PDB entry 4V2R | X-ray diffraction, 2.20 A resolution | chains A and B

Chain A (and B):
Name: Phenylalanine aminomutase (L-beta-PHENYLALANINE forming)
From: Taxus wallichiana VAR. chinensis
Notes: EC 5.4.3.10, 4.3.1.24; chain B of this document is another copy of the same molecule, construct and numbering; everything in this record applies to it too
UniProtKB: Q68G84 (PAM_TAXWC); aligned to UniProt positions 1-687 over residues 1-687
Sequence (705 residues; row label = number of the first residue in the row; note: 2 numbers in that range are skipped by the numbering (no residue carries them; nothing is unmodelled there); numbers below 1 keep their minus sign (Met-19 is residue -19)):
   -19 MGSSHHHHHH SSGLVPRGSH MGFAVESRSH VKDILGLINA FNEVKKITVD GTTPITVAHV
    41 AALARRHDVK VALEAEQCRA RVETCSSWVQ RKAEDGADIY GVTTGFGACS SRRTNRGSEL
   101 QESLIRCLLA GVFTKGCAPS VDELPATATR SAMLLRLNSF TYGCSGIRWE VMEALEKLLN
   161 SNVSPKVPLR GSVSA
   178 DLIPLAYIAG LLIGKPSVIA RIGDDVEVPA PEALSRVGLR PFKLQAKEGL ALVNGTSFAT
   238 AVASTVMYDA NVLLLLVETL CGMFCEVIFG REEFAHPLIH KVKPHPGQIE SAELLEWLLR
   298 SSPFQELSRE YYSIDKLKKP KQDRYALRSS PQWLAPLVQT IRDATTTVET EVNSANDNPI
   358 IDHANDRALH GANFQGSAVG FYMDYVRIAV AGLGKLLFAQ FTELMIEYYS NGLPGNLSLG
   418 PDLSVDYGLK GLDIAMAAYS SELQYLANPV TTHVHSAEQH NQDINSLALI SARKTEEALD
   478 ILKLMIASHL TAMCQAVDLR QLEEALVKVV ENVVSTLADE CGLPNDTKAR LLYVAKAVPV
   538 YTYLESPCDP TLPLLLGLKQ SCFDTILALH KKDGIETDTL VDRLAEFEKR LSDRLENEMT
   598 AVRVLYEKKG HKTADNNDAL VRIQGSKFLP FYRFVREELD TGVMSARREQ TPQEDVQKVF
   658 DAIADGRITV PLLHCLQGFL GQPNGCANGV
Unresolved in the structure: -19 to 8, 76-98, 115-121, 201-204, 314-315, 568-572, 606-617, 677-687 (chain B: -19 to 8, 71-99, 115-121, 201-203, 314-315, 568-573, 608-609, 678-687)
Covalently attached groups: covalent link Ala175-Asp178
Modified positions: Ala175 ({2-[(1S)-1-aminoethyl]-4-methylidene-5-oxo-4,5-dihydro-1H-imidazol-1-yl}acetic acid; MDO)
Construct notes: expression tag (-19 to 0); engineered mutation Gly97 (Leu in Q68G84); chromophore (175, 175, 175)
UniProt features mapped onto this chain:
  - active site: Tyr80 (Proton donor/acceptor)
  - binding site ((E)-cinnamate): Asn231, Gln319, Arg325, Asn355, Lys427, Glu455, Asn458
  - cross-link: Ala175 (5-imidazolinone (Ala-Gly))
From the paper describing this entry:
  - conformationally variable residues (order/disorder transition): Ala77 to Gly97
  - catalytic residues: Tyr80, Arg325 (citing earlier work)
  - mutagenesis - A77T, L97G (2- fold): increased catalytic activity on amination
  - mutagenesis - I79S/L97G, I79S: decreased catalytic activity
  - mutagenesis - A77T/L97G: increased catalytic activity on beta-Phe deamination
  - mutagenesis - A77T/C89T/L97G: increased catalytic activity
  - mutagenesis - A77T/I79S/C89T/L97G: abolished catalytic activity

Chain A / chain B interface:
Pairs across the interface - 157 pairs, chain A then chain B:
  Cys144(A) with Val279(B), hydrophobic
  Ala175(A) with Tyr322(B)
  Glu270(A) with Ala365(B); Leu366(B); His367(B), salt bridge
  Phe271(A) with His367(B)
  His273(A) with Leu366(B)
  Leu275(A) with Asp359(B); Leu366(B), hydrophobic
  Ile276(A) with Leu366(B), hydrophobic; Asn370(B), hydrogen bond (backbone-side chain)
  Val279(A) with Cys144(B), hydrophobic; Ser351(B); Ala352(B), hydrogen bond (backbone-backbone)
  Lys280(A) with Glu348(B), salt bridge; Ser351(B); Asn370(B), hydrogen bond (side chain-backbone); Gln372(B), hydrogen bond (side chain-backbone)
  Pro281(A) with Thr347(B)
  His282(A) with Thr344(B); Thr347(B); Glu348(B), salt bridge; Ala375(B)
  Gln285(A) with Asn370(B), hydrogen bond
  Lys318(A) with His367(B)
  Gln319(A) with Asn355(B), hydrogen bond; His367(B)
  Arg321(A) with His457(B); Asn458(B)
  Tyr322(A) with Ala175(B); Phe371(B); Gln372(B); Asn458(B), hydrogen bond (backbone-backbone); Gln459(B); Asp460(B); Ile461(B)
  Ala323(A) with Asp460(B), hydrogen bond (backbone-side chain)
  Arg325(A) with Asn355(B); His367(B); Gly368(B), hydrogen bond (side chain-backbone); Ala369(B); Phe371(B)
  Ser326(A) with Ala369(B); Gln372(B), hydrogen bond; Ile461(B)
  Gln329(A) with Ala369(B), hydrogen bond (side chain-backbone); Asn370(B), hydrogen bond; Gln372(B); Ser374(B), hydrogen bond (backbone-side chain)
  Trp330(A) with Ser374(B); Val451(B), hydrophobic; Ile461(B), hydrophobic; Asn462(B); Ser463(B)
  Pro333(A) with Ser374(B); Ala375(B), hydrophobic; Phe378(B), hydrophobic
  Leu334(A) with Phe378(B), hydrophobic
  Gln336(A) with Thr344(B); Tyr379(B)
  Thr337(A) with Tyr379(B); Tyr382(B), hydrogen bond
  Asp340(A) with Asp340(B)
  Thr344(A) with His282(B); Gln336(B)
  Thr347(A) with Pro281(B); His282(B)
  Glu348(A) with Lys280(B), salt bridge; His282(B), salt bridge
  Ser351(A) with Val279(B); Lys280(B)
  Ala352(A) with Val279(B), hydrogen bond (backbone-backbone)
  Asn355(A) with Gln319(B), hydrogen bond; Arg325(B)
  Asp359(A) with Leu275(B)
  Arg364(A) with His273(B)
  Ala365(A) with Glu270(B)
  Leu366(A) with Glu270(B); His273(B); Ile276(B), hydrophobic
  His367(A) with Glu270(B), salt bridge; Phe271(B); Lys318(B); Gln319(B)
  Gly368(A) with Ile276(B); Arg325(B), hydrogen bond (backbone-side chain)
  Ala369(A) with Arg325(B); Ser326(B); Gln329(B), hydrogen bond (backbone-side chain)
  Asn370(A) with Ile276(B), hydrogen bond (side chain-backbone); Val279(B); Lys280(B), hydrogen bond (backbone-side chain); Gln285(B), hydrogen bond; Gln329(B), hydrogen bond
  Phe371(A) with Tyr322(B); Arg325(B)
  Gln372(A) with Lys280(B), hydrogen bond (backbone-side chain); Tyr322(B); Ser326(B), hydrogen bond; Gln329(B)
  Ser374(A) with Gln329(B), hydrogen bond (side chain-backbone); Trp330(B), hydrogen bond (side chain-backbone); Pro333(B)
  Ala375(A) with His282(B); Pro333(B), hydrophobic
  Phe378(A) with Trp330(B), hydrophobic; Pro333(B), hydrophobic; Leu334(B), hydrophobic; Ile385(B), hydrophobic
  Tyr379(A) with Pro333(B), hydrophobic; Gln336(B)
  Tyr382(A) with Thr337(B), hydrogen bond; Tyr382(B), hydrophobic; Ile385(B), hydrophobic; Ala386(B)
  Ile385(A) with Phe378(B); Tyr382(B), hydrophobic; Ile385(B), hydrophobic; Thr448(B)
  Ala386(A) with Tyr382(B)
  Gly389(A) with Phe378(B)
  Lys392(A) with Val451(B), hydrogen bond (side chain-backbone)
  Leu393(A) with Ile461(B), hydrophobic
  Ala396(A) with Asp460(B)
  Glu400(A) with Asp460(B)
  Tyr406(A) with Gln456(B); His457(B)
  Gln441(A) with Thr449(B)
  Ala444(A) with Pro446(B); Thr449(B)
  Asn445(A) with Asn445(B); Pro446(B)
  Pro446(A) with Ala444(B); Asn445(B); Pro446(B)
  Thr448(A) with Ile385(B)
  Thr449(A) with Gln441(B); Ala444(B)
  Val451(A) with Trp330(B), hydrophobic; Lys392(B), hydrogen bond (backbone-side chain)
  Gln456(A) with Arg321(B), hydrogen bond (backbone-side chain); Tyr406(B)
  His457(A) with Arg321(B); Tyr406(B)
  Asn458(A) with Arg321(B); Tyr322(B), hydrogen bond (backbone-backbone)
  Gln459(A) with Tyr322(B)
  Asp460(A) with Tyr322(B); Ala323(B), hydrogen bond (side chain-backbone); Ala396(B); Glu400(B)
  Ile461(A) with Tyr322(B); Ser326(B); Trp330(B), hydrophobic; Ala396(B), hydrophobic
  Asn462(A) with Trp330(B)
  Ser463(A) with Trp330(B)
Also at the interface, not in a pair above, chain A (78 interface residues in all): Tyr142, Thr233, Asp320, Asn350, Ile357, Gly373, Asp381, Ala388
Also at the interface, not in a pair above, chain B (77 interface residues in all): Thr233, Asp320, Asn350, Asn353, Ile357, Arg364, Asp381, Ala388, Gly389, Leu393

In short:
Chain A and chain B form an interface of 78 and 77 residues respectively, with 32 hydrogen bonds and 6 salt
bridges. Polar pairs include Glu270(A)-His367(B), Lys280(A)-Glu348(B) and His282(A)-Glu348(B). The paper
reports catalytic residues Tyr80(A) and Arg325(A); A77T and L97G of chain A increase catalytic activity on
amination; 7 substitutions were tested in all.
Chain A and chain B are both Phenylalanine aminomutase (L-beta-PHENYLALANINE forming) (Taxus wallichiana VAR.
chinensis); the structure, Ironing out their differences: Dissecting the structural determinants of a
phenylalanine aminomutase and ammonia lyase, was determined by X-ray diffraction, deposited together with
4V2Q.
